PDB entry 6FIR | X-ray diffraction, 2.50 A resolution | chain A

Chain A:
Molecule: Cytosolic purine 5'-nucleotidase
Organism: Homo sapiens
Notes: EC 3.1.3.5
UniProtKB: P49902 (5NTC_HUMAN); numbering as in UniProt (aligned over 1-536)
Sequence (555 residues; numbered -18 to 536; the number before each row is that of its first residue; numbers below 1 keep their minus sign (Met-18 is residue -18)):
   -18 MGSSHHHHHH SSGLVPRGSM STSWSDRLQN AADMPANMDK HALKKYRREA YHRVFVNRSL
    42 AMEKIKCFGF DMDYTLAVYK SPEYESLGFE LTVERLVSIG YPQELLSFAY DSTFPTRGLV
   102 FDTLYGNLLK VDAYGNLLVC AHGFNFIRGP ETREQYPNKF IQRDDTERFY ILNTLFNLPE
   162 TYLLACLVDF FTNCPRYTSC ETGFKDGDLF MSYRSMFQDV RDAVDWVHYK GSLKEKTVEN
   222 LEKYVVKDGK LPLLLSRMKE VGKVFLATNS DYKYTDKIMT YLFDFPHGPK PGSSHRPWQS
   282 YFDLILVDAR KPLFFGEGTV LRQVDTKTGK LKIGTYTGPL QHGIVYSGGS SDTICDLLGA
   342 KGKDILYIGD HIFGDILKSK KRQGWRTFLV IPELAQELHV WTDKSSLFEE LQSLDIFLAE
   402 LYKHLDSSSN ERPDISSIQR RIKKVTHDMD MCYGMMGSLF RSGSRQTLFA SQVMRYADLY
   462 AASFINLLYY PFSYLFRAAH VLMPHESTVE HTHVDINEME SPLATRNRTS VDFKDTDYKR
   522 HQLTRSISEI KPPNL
Not modelled in the structure: -18 to 2, 403-414, 490-536
Differences from the reference sequence: initiating methionine (-18); expression tag (-17 to 0)
Bound ions: Mg2+: Asp52, Asp54, Asp351
Curated features (UniProtKB/Swiss-Prot):
  - active site: Asp52 (Nucleophile), Asp54 (Proton donor)
  - binding site (GMP): Asp52, Asp54, Arg202, Asp206, Lys215, Thr249, Asn250, Lys292
  - binding site (IMP): Asp52, Asp54, Arg202, Asp206, Lys215, Thr249, Asn250, Ser251, Lys292
  - binding site (Mg(2+)): Asp52, Asp54, Asp351
  - binding site ((2R)-2,3-bisphosphoglycerate): Arg144, Lys362, Tyr457
  - binding site (ATP): Arg144, Asn154, Gln453, Arg456
  - binding site (dATP): Arg144, Asn154, Gln453, Arg456
  - binding site (adenosine): Asn154, Met436, Gln453
  - binding site (P(1),P(4)-bis(5'-adenosyl) tetraphosphate): Asn154, Lys362, Gln453, Tyr457
  - modified residue (Phosphoserine): Ser418, Ser502, Ser511, Ser527
  - natural variant: Leu460 (L460P: In SPG45; uncertain significance)
  - mutagenesis: Asp52 (D52N: Loss of 5' nucleotidase activity)

In short:
Asp52, Asp54 and Asp351 form the Mg2+ site. UniProt lists active-site residues Asp52 and Asp54, 8 GMP-binding
residues, 9 IMP-binding residues and 3 Mg2+-binding residues.
Chain A is Cytosolic purine 5'-nucleotidase (Homo sapiens); the structure, Human cytosolic 5'-nucleotidase II
soaked with 5mM3-Phenyl-N-(9H-purin-6-yl)benzamide, was determined by X-ray diffraction (same publication as
6FXH, 6FIS, 6FIU and 6FIW).
